PDB entry 3KX5 | X-ray diffraction, 1.69 A resolution | chain A

Chain A:
Name: Bifunctional P-450/NADPH-P450 reductase
Source organism: Bacillus megaterium
Notes: EC 1.14.14.1; fragment: Heme domain
Reference sequence: P14779 (CPXB_BACME); residues 1-470 here correspond to UniProt positions 2-471 (UniProt number = residue number + 1)
Amino-acid sequence (470 residues; each row starts with the number of its first residue):
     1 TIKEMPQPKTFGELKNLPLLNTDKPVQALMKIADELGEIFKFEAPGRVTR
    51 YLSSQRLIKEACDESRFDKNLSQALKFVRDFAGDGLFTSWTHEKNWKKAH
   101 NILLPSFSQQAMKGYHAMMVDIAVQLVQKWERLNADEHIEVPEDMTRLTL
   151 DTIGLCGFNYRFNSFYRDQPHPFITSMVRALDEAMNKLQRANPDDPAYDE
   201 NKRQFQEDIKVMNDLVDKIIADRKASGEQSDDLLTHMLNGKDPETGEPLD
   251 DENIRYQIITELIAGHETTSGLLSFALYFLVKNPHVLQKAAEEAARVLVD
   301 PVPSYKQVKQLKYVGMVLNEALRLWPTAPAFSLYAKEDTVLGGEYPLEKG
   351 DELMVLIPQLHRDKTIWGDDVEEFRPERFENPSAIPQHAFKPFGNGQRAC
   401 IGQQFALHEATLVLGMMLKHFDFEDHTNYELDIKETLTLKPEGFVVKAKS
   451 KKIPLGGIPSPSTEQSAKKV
Unresolved in the structure: 1-4, 460-470
Sequence notes: engineered mutation E261 (Phe262 in P14779)
UniProt features mapped onto this chain:
  - binding site ((9Z)-hexadecenoate): Y51
  - binding site (heme): C400
  - site: T268 (Important for catalytic activity)
Ion coordination: heme Fe near C400 (its only coordinating residue here)
Small-molecule neighbours: heme (HEM): K69, L75, L86, F87, W96, F107, T260, E261, A264, G265, T268, T269, L272, L322, T327, A328, F331, P392, F393, G394, R398, A399, C400, I401, G402, F405, A406

Summary:
Ligands of chain A: heme. From UniProt: (9Z)-hexadecenoate-binding residue Y51 and heme-binding residue C400.
Chain A is Bifunctional P-450/NADPH-P450 reductase (Bacillus megaterium); the structure, Crystal structure of
Bacillus megaterium BM3 heme domain mutant F261E, was determined by X-ray diffraction, deposited together with
3KX3 and 3KX4.
